Entry 7X4N (X-ray diffraction, 2.88 A resolution); this record covers chains B and E of the 4 polymer chains in the assembly.

== Chain B ==
Molecule: Tubulin beta chain
Organism: Sus scrofa
UniProtKB: P02554 (TBB_PIG); numbering as in UniProt (aligned over 1-445)
Chain sequence (445 residues; numbered 1 to 445; the number before each row is that of its first residue):
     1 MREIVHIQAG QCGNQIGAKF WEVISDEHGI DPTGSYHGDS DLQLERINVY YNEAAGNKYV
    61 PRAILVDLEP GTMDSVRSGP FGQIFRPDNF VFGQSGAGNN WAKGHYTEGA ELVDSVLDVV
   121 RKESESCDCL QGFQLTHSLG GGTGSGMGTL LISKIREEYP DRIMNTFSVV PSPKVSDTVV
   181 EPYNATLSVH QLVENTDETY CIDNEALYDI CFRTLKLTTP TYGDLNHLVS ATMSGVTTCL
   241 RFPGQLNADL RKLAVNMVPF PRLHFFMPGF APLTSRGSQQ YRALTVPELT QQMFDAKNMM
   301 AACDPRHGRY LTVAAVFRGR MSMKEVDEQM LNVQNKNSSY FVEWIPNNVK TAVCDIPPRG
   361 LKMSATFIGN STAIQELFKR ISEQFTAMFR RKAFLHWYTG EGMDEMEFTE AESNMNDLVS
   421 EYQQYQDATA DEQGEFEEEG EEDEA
Unresolved in the structure: 431-445
Swiss-Prot annotation at these positions:
  - motif: M1 to I4 (MREI motif)
  - binding site (GTP): Q11, E69, S138, G142, T143, G144, N204, N226
  - binding site (Mg(2+)): E69
  - modified residue: S40 (Phosphoserine), K58 (N6-acetyllysine), S172 (Phosphoserine), T285 (Phosphothreonine), T290 (Phosphothreonine), R318 (Omega-N-methylarginine), E438 (5-glutamyl polyglutamate)
  - cross-link (Glycyl lysine isopeptide (Lys-Gly)): K58 (interchain with G-Cter in ubiquitin), K324 (interchain with G-Cter in ubiquitin)
  - natural variant: H37 (H37V: In 2nd form), N48 (N48S: In 2nd form), A55 to N57 (sequence variant, change not given here; In 2nd form), S275 (S275A: In 2nd form)
Ligand contacts: GDP (guanosine-5'-diphosphate): G10, Q11, C12, Q15, I16, N99, S138, G140, G141, G142, T143, G144, V169, P171, V175, S176, E181, N204, L207, Y222, L225, N226

== Chain E ==
Molecule: Kinesin-like protein
Organism: Caenorhabditis elegans
UniProtKB: G5EGS3 (G5EGS3_CAEEL); numbering as in UniProt (aligned over 1-365)
Chain sequence (365 residues; row label = number of the first residue in the row):
     1 MADTCVQVAL RIRPQGNREK LEGSRVCTSV LPNDPQVTIG GDRSFTYDHV FDMPTLQYVV
    61 YESCVEKLVD GLFDGYNATV LAYGQTGSGK THTMGTAFDA AVTQKEEDLG VIPRAIQHTF
   121 RKIAECKAQA IEQGLLEPAF EVSVQFVELY NDDVLDLLSD DRSMSSSIRI HEDSRGEIVL
   181 HGVEQRSVFD MHGTMDILKN GALNRTVAAT NMNEQSSRSH AIFTLHLKQQ RVAANPLDES
   241 GEQKTGELEM EMLCAKFHFV DLAGSERMKR TGATGDRAKE GISINVGLLA LGNVIAALGG
   301 ANGKVSHVPY RDSKLTRLLQ DSLGGNSRTL MIACCSPSDS DFVETLNTMK YANRAKEIKN
   361 KVVAN
Unresolved in the structure: 1-3, 103, 133-136, 163-166, 234-250, 301-304
Swiss-Prot annotation at these positions:
  - binding site (ATP): G84 to T91
  - binding site (Mg(2+)): T91, S217
Ion coordination: Mg2+: T91, S217 (together with AMP-PNP)
Ligand contacts: AMP-PNP (ANP; phosphoaminophosphonic acid-adenylate ester): R11, R13, P14, Q85, T86, G87, S88, G89, K90, T91, H92, N213, Q215, S216, S217, L262, A263, G264
What the authors report for this chain:
  - binding site for AMP-PNP: S217, G264
  - contacts within the chain: Y150-N151, D152-K314, R218-E266

== Chain B / chain E interface ==
Contacting residue pairs (20):
  Y106(B) with R169(E)
  P261(B) with D312(E)
  R262(B) with R311(E); D312(E)
  M406(B) with E172(E)
  E410(B) with I170(E); H171(E); E172(E), hydrogen bond (side chain-backbone); R311(E), salt bridge; R317(E), salt bridge
  S413(B) with E172(E); R311(E)
  N414(B) with R311(E), hydrogen bond
  D417(B) with H307(E), salt bridge; R311(E)
  S420(B) with H307(E)
  E421(B) with H307(E), salt bridge
  Q424(B) with V305(E), hydrogen bond (side chain-backbone); S306(E), hydrogen bond (side chain-backbone); H307(E), hydrogen bond (side chain-backbone)
Interface residues without a listed pair, chain B (12 interface residues in all): E407
Interface features reported in the paper:
  - pairs named by the authors: E410(B)-R311(E), R317(E)-E410(B) (salt bridge)

== Overview ==
12 residues of chain B and 10 residues of chain E are in contact; the contacts include 5 hydrogen bonds and 4
salt bridges. Among the polar pairs are E410(B)-R311(E), E410(B)-R317(E) and D417(B)-H307(E). The paper
describes a contact between E410(B) and R311(E); a salt bridge between R317(E) and E410(B). From the paper: a
binding site for AMP-PNP at S217(E) and G264(E); contacts within the chain involving Y150(E), N151(E) and
D152(E) among others.
Here chain B is Tubulin beta chain (Sus scrofa) and chain E is Kinesin-like protein (Caenorhabditis elegans).
Entry 7X4N (Crystal Structure of C. elegans kinesin-4 KLP-12 complexed with tubulin and DARPin) was determined
by X-ray diffraction.
